4XAS - chains A and B; structure by X-ray diffraction, 2.35 A resolution.

[Chain A (and B)]
Protein: Metabotropic glutamate receptor 2
Source organism: Homo sapiens
Notes: chain B of this document is another copy of the same molecule, construct and numbering; everything in this record applies to it too
Reference sequence: Q14416 (GRM2_HUMAN); residues 2-493 here = UniProt positions 2-493
Sequence (503 residues; numbered -1 to 501; the number before each row is that of its first residue; numbers below 1 keep their minus sign (Met-1 is residue -1)):
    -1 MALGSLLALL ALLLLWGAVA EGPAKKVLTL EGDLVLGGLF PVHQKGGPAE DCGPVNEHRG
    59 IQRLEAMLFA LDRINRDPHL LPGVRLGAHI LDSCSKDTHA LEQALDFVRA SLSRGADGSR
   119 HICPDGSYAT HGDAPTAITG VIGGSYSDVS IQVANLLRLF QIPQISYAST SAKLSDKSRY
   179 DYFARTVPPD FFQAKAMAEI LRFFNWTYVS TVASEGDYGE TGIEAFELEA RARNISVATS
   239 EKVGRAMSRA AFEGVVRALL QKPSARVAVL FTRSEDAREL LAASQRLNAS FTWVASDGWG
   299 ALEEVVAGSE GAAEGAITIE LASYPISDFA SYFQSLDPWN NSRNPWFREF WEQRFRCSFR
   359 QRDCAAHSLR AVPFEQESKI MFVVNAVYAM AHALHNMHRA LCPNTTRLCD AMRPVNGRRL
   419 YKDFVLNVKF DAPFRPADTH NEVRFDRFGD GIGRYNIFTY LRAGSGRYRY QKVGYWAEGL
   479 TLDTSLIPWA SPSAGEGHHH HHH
Unresolved in the structure: -1 to 22, 110-133, 463, 488-501 (chain B: -1 to 22, 110-133, 461-463, 488-501)
Cystine bridges: Cys50-Cys92, Cys355-Cys362, Cys400-Cys407
Sequence notes: initiating methionine (-1); expression tag (0-1, 494-501); conflict Ser234 (Cys in Q14416), Glu302 (Ser in Q14416)
Small-molecule neighbours: 40H ((1R,4S,5S,6S)-4-aminospiro[bicyclo[3.1.0]hexane-2,1'-cyclopropane]-4,6-dicarboxylic acid): Arg57, Arg61, Ser143, Tyr144, Ser145, Ala166, Ser167, Thr168, Ser169, Tyr216, Thr270, Arg271, Ser272, Asp295, Gly296, Lys377

[Interface between chain A and chain B]
Pairs across the interface - 16 pairs, chain A then chain B:
  Thr96(A) - Arg156(B)  hydrogen bond (backbone-side chain)
  Leu99(A) - Leu157(B)
  Glu100(A) - Arg156(B)  salt bridge
  Glu100(A) - Leu157(B)
  Leu103(A) - Phe158(B)  hydrophobic
  Gln150(A) - Asn153(B)  hydrogen bond
  Asn153(A) - Leu99(B)
  Asn153(A) - Gln150(B)  hydrogen bond
  Arg156(A) - Thr96(B)
  Arg156(A) - Glu100(B)  salt bridge
  Leu157(A) - Leu99(B)
  Leu157(A) - Glu100(B)
  Leu157(A) - Leu103(B)  hydrophobic
  Phe158(A) - Leu103(B)  hydrophobic
  Arg177(A) - Gln150(B)
  Lys240(A) - Glu222(B)  salt bridge
Interface residues without a listed pair, chain A (13 interface residues in all): Asp95, Leu154
Interface residues without a listed pair, chain B (14 interface residues in all): Asp95, Leu154, Ser176, Arg177

[Summary]
Chain A and chain B form an interface of 13 and 14 residues respectively, with 3 hydrogen bonds and 3 salt
bridges. Among the polar pairs are Glu100(A)-Arg156(B), Lys240(A)-Glu222(B) and Thr96(A)-Arg156(B). Ligands of
chain A: compound 40H.
Chain A and chain B are both Metabotropic glutamate receptor 2 (Homo sapiens); the structure, mGluR2 ECD
ligand complex, was determined by X-ray diffraction, deposited together with 4XAR and 4XAQ.
